PDB entry 5NFZ | X-ray diffraction, 2.10 A resolution | chains B and E of the 6 polymer chains in the assembly

# Chain B
Molecule: Tubulin beta-2B chain
Source organism: Bos taurus
UniProtKB: Q6B856 (TBB2B_BOVIN); the author numbering skips numbers that UniProt does not, so the offset changes along the chain: 1-42 = UniProt 1-42; 45-360 = UniProt 43-358; 369-455 = UniProt 359-445
Chain sequence (445 residues; numbered 1 to 455; 10 numbers in that range are skipped by the numbering (no residue carries them; nothing is unmodelled there); the number before each row is that of its first residue):
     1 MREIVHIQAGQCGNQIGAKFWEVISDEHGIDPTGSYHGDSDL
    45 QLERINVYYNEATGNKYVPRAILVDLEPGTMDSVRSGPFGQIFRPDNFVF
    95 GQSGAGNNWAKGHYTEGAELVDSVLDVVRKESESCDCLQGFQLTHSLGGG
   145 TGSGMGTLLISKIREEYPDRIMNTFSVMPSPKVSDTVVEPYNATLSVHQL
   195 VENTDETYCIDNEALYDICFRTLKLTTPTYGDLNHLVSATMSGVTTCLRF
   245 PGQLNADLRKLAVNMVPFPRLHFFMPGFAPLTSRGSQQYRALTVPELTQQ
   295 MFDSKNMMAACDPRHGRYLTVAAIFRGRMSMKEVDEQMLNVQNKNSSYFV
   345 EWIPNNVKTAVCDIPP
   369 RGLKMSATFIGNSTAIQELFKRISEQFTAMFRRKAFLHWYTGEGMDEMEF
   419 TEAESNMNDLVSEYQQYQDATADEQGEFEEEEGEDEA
Not modelled in the structure: 1, 278-281, 440-455
Ion coordination: Mg2+: Q11 (together with GDP); Ca2+ near E113 (its only coordinating residue here)
Small-molecule neighbours:
  - 8WB (2-methoxy-5-(2,3,4-trimethoxyphenyl)cyclohepta-2,4,6-trien-1-one): V238, C241, L242, L248, A250, D251, K254, L255, N258, M259, T314, V315, A316, I318, N350, K352, A354, I378
  - GDP (guanosine-5'-diphosphate): G10, Q11, C12, Q15, I16, D69, N101, S140, G142, G143, G144, T145, G146, S147, V171, P173, V177, D179, E183, N206, L209, Y224, L227, N228
What the authors report for this chain:
  - binding site for 8WB: C241, L242, L248, A250, L255, N258, M259, T314, A316, I318, N349, K352, A354, I378

# Chain E
Molecule: Stathmin-4
Source organism: Rattus norvegicus
UniProtKB: P63043 (STMN4_RAT); residues 5-145 here correspond to UniProt positions 49-189 (UniProt number = residue number + 44)
Chain sequence (143 residues; each row starts with the number of its first residue):
     3 MADMEVIELNKCTSGQSFEVILKPPSFDGVPEFNASLPRRRDPSLEEIQK
    53 KLEAAEERRKYQEAELLKHLAEKREHEREVIQKAIEENNNFIKMAKEKLA
   103 QKMESNKENREAHLAAMLERLQEKDKHAEEVRKNKELKEEASR
Not modelled in the structure: 3-5, 29-42, 145
Construct notes: initiating methionine (3); expression tag (4)

# Interface between chain B and chain E
Contacting residue pairs (24; chain B residue first):
  Y108(B) with H78(E), hydrogen bond; E79(E); V82(E), hydrophobic; I83(E)
  L152(B) with E79(E)
  S155(B) with L72(E); R76(E), hydrogen bond
  K156(B) with R76(E); E79(E), salt bridge
  R158(B) with L68(E)
  E159(B) with L69(E); L72(E); R76(E), salt bridge
  P162(B) with E65(E); L68(E), hydrophobic
  E196(B) with H71(E), salt bridge; K75(E), salt bridge
  T409(B) with E89(E)
  E411(B) with V82(E); A86(E)
  G412(B) with V82(E); K85(E); A86(E)
  E417(B) with H78(E), salt bridge
Other interface residues (no listed pair), chain B (17 interface residues in all): H107, T109, G410, M413, D414
Other interface residues (no listed pair), chain E (15 interface residues in all): A73

# In short
Chain B and chain E form an interface of 17 and 15 residues respectively, with 2 hydrogen bonds and 5 salt
bridges. Among the polar pairs are K156(B)-E79(E), E159(B)-R76(E) and E196(B)-H71(E). Ligands of chain B:
compound 8WB and GDP. The paper reports a binding site for 8WB at C241(B), L242(B) and L248(B) among others.
Chain B is Tubulin beta-2B chain (Bos taurus) and chain E is Stathmin-4 (Rattus norvegicus); the structure,
TUBULIN-MTC complex, was determined by X-ray diffraction together with 5NG1 from the same study.
